7Q64 - chains A and D of the 30 polymer chains in the assembly; structure by electron microscopy, 2.76 A resolution.

# Chain A (and D)
Molecule: Nuclear pore complex protein Nup98
Organism: Homo sapiens
Notes: chain D of this document is another copy of the same molecule, construct and numbering; everything in this record applies to it too
UniProt: P52948 (NUP98_HUMAN); residues 85-124 here = UniProt positions 85-124
Chain sequence (40 residues; row label = number of the first residue in the row):
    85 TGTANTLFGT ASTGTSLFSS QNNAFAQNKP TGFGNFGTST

# Chain A / chain D interface
Residue-residue contacts - 93 pairs, chain A then chain D:
  T85(A) - T85(D)
  G86(A) - T85(D)
  G86(A) - G86(D)
  G86(A) - T97(D)  hydrogen bond (backbone-side chain)
  T87(A) - T87(D)
  T87(A) - A88(D)  hydrogen bond (backbone-backbone)
  T87(A) - T97(D)
  A88(A) - A88(D)
  A88(A) - A95(D)
  A88(A) - T97(D)
  N89(A) - A88(D)  hydrogen bond (backbone-backbone)
  N89(A) - N89(D)
  N89(A) - T90(D)
  T90(A) - T90(D)
  T90(A) - G93(D)
  T90(A) - A95(D)
  L91(A) - T90(D)
  L91(A) - L91(D)  hydrogen bond (backbone-backbone)
  F92(A) - L91(D)  hydrogen bond (backbone-backbone)
  F92(A) - F92(D)  hydrophobic
  F92(A) - G93(D)  hydrogen bond (backbone-backbone)
  G93(A) - G93(D)
  T94(A) - G93(D)  hydrogen bond (backbone-backbone)
  T94(A) - T94(D)
  T94(A) - A95(D)  hydrogen bond (backbone-backbone)
  A95(A) - A95(D)
  S96(A) - A95(D)  hydrogen bond (backbone-backbone)
  S96(A) - S96(D)
  S96(A) - T97(D)  hydrogen bond (backbone-backbone)
  S96(A) - G98(D)
  T97(A) - T97(D)
  T97(A) - G98(D)
  G98(A) - G98(D)
  G98(A) - T99(D)
  T99(A) - T99(D)
  S100(A) - T99(D)  hydrogen bond (backbone-backbone)
  S100(A) - S100(D)
  S100(A) - L101(D)  hydrogen bond (backbone-backbone)
  L101(A) - L101(D)
  F102(A) - L101(D)  hydrogen bond (backbone-backbone)
  F102(A) - F102(D)  hydrogen bond (backbone-backbone)
  F102(A) - F117(D)  hydrophobic
  F102(A) - F120(D)  hydrophobic
  S103(A) - F102(D)  hydrogen bond (backbone-backbone)
  S103(A) - S103(D)
  S103(A) - S104(D)  hydrogen bond (backbone-backbone)
  S104(A) - S104(D)
  S104(A) - G116(D)
  Q105(A) - S104(D)  hydrogen bond (backbone-backbone)
  Q105(A) - Q105(D)
  Q105(A) - N106(D)
  N106(A) - N106(D)
  N106(A) - P114(D)  hydrogen bond (side chain-backbone)
  N107(A) - N106(D)  hydrogen bond (backbone-backbone)
  N107(A) - N107(D)
  N107(A) - A108(D)  hydrogen bond (backbone-backbone)
  A108(A) - A108(D)
  A108(A) - F109(D)
  A108(A) - Q111(D)
  F109(A) - A108(D)
  F109(A) - F109(D)  hydrogen bond (backbone-backbone)
  A110(A) - F109(D)  hydrogen bond (backbone-backbone)
  A110(A) - A110(D)
  A110(A) - Q111(D)  hydrogen bond (backbone-backbone)
  Q111(A) - Q111(D)  hydrogen bond
  Q111(A) - P114(D)
  N112(A) - Q111(D)  hydrogen bond (backbone-backbone)
  N112(A) - N112(D)  hydrogen bond
  N112(A) - K113(D)  hydrogen bond (backbone-backbone)
  N112(A) - P114(D)
  K113(A) - K113(D)
  P114(A) - P114(D)
  T115(A) - P114(D)  hydrogen bond (backbone-backbone)
  T115(A) - T115(D)
  T115(A) - G116(D)  hydrogen bond (backbone-backbone)
  G116(A) - G116(D)  hydrogen bond (backbone-backbone)
  G116(A) - F117(D)  hydrogen bond (backbone-backbone)
  F117(A) - F117(D)  hydrophobic
  F117(A) - G118(D)
  G118(A) - F117(D)
  G118(A) - G118(D)  hydrogen bond (backbone-backbone)
  G118(A) - N119(D)
  N119(A) - N119(D)  hydrogen bond (backbone-side chain)
  N119(A) - F120(D)  hydrogen bond (backbone-backbone)
  F120(A) - F120(D)
  G121(A) - F120(D)  hydrogen bond (backbone-backbone)
  G121(A) - G121(D)
  G121(A) - T122(D)  hydrogen bond (backbone-backbone)
  T122(A) - T122(D)
  S123(A) - T122(D)  hydrogen bond (backbone-backbone)
  S123(A) - S123(D)
  S123(A) - T124(D)  hydrogen bond (backbone-backbone)
  T124(A) - T124(D)

# Summary
The chain A/chain D interface involves 40 residues from each chain; the contacts include 38 hydrogen bonds.
Polar pairs include G86(A)-T97(D), N106(A)-P114(D) and Q111(A)-Q111(D).
Both chains are Nuclear pore complex protein Nup98 (Homo sapiens). Entry 7Q64 (Cryo-em structure of the Nup98
fibril polymorph 1) was determined by electron microscopy (same publication as 7Q65, 7Q66 and 7Q67).
